Entry 9CRP (electron microscopy, 3.20 A resolution); this record covers chains M and C of the 14 polymer chains in the assembly.

== Chain M ==
Molecule: 23-nt DNA strand
From: Saccharolobus solfataricus
Sequence (23 nucleotides; row label = number of the first residue in the row):
     2 ATCTGGGGCGGGTTTTCCTCGAA

== Chain C ==
Name: CRISPR-associated aCascade subunit Cas7/Csa2 2
From: Saccharolobus solfataricus P2
Reference sequence: Q97Y91 (CSA2B_SACS2); residue numbers follow UniProt; this construct covers 1-321
Sequence (321 residues; numbered 1 to 321; the number before each row is that of its first residue):
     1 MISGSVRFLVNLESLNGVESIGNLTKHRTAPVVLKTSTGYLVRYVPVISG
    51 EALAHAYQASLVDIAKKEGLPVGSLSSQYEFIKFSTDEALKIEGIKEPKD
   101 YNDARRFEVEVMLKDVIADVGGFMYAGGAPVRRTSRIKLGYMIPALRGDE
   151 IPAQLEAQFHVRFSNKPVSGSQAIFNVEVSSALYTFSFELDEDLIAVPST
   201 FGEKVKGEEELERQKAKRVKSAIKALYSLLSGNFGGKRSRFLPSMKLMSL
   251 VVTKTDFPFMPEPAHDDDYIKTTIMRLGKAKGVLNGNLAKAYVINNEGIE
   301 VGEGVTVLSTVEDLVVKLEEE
Unresolved in the structure: 169-172, 321
Curated features (UniProtKB/Swiss-Prot):
  - mutagenesis: His160 (H160A: Significantly reduced affinity for crRNA)

== Chain M / chain C interface ==
Residue-residue contacts (12):
  DG11(M) - Pro167(C)  sugar contact
  DG12(M) - Val161(C)  base contact
  DG12(M) - Val168(C)  phosphate contact
  DG12(M) - Ile174(C)  base contact
  DG13(M) - Asn23(C)  sugar contact
  DG13(M) - Val168(C)  phosphate contact
  DT14(M) - Asn23(C)  phosphate contact
  DT14(M) - Phe175(C)  base contact
  DG22(M) - Met124(C)  hydrogen bond to the base
  DG22(M) - Ala126(C)  base contact
  DA23(M) - Gly127(C)  sugar contact
  DA23(M) - Arg132(C)  hydrogen bond to the base
Also at the interface, not in a pair above, chain M (7 interface residues in all): DC19
Also at the interface, not in a pair above, chain C (13 interface residues in all): Glu19, Pro130, Ala173

== Overview ==
The interface between chain M and chain C involves 7 residues on one side and 13 on the other, with 2 hydrogen
bonds. Among the polar pairs are DG22(M)-Met124(C) and DA23(M)-Arg132(C). From UniProt: one mutagenesis site
on chain C.
Here chain M is a 23-nt DNA strand (Saccharolobus solfataricus) and chain C is CRISPR-associated aCascade
subunit Cas7/Csa2 2 (Saccharolobus solfataricus P2). Entry 9CRP (Post-targeting aCascade Type IA CRISPR-Cas
Surveillance Complexes) was determined by electron microscopy.
